PDB entry 4R17 | X-ray diffraction, 2.10 A resolution | chains F and G of the 28 polymer chains in the assembly

[Chain F]
Name: Proteasome subunit alpha type-7
Source organism: Saccharomyces cerevisiae S288c
Notes: EC 3.4.25.1
Reference sequence: P21242 (PSA7_YEAST); residues -3 to 284 here correspond to UniProt positions 1-288 (UniProt number = residue number + 4)
Sequence (288 residues; each row starts with the number of its first residue; numbers below 1 keep their minus sign (Met-3 is residue -3)):
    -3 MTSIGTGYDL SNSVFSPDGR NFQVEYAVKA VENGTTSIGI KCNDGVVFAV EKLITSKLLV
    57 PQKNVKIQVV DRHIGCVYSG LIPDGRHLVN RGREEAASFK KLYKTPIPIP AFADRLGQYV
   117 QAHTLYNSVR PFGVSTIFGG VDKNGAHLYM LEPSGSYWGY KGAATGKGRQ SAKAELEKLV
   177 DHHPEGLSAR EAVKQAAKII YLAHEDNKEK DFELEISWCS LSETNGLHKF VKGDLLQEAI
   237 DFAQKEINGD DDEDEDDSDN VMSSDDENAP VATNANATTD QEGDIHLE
Not modelled in the structure: -3 to 1, 245-284
Swiss-Prot annotation at these positions:
  - modified residue: Thr-2 (N-acetylthreonine)

[Chain G]
Name: Proteasome subunit alpha type-1
Source organism: Saccharomyces cerevisiae S288c
Notes: EC 3.4.25.1
Reference sequence: P21243 (PSA1_YEAST); residues -8 to 243 here correspond to UniProt positions 1-252 (UniProt number = residue number + 9)
Sequence (252 residues; numbered -8 to 243; the number before each row is that of its first residue; numbers below 1 keep their minus sign (Met-8 is residue -8)):
    -8 MSGAAAASAA GYDRHITIFS PEGRLYQVEY AFKATNQTNI NSLAVRGKDC TVVISQKKVP
    52 DKLLDPTTVS YIFCISRTIG MVVNGPIPDA RNAALRAKAE AAEFRYKYGY DMPCDVLAKR
   112 MANLSQIYTQ RAYMRPLGVI LTFVSVDEEL GPSIYKTDPA GYYVGYKATA TGPKQQEITT
   172 NLENHFKKSK IDHINEESWE KVVEFAITHM IDALGTEFSK NDLEVGVATK DKFFTLSAEN
   232 IEERLVAIAE QD
Not modelled in the structure: -8 to 1, 243
Metal / ion sites: Mg2+: Thr8, Tyr119, Arg122, Met125

[How chain F and chain G interact]
Residue-residue contacts (61):
  Thr2(F) - His6(G)
  Gly3(F) - His6(G)
  Tyr4(F) - Arg5(G)
  Tyr4(F) - His6(G)
  Tyr4(F) - Tyr21(G)
  Ser9(F) - Arg126(G)
  Val10(F) - His6(G)
  Val10(F) - Gln18(G)
  Phe11(F) - Gln18(G)  hydrogen bond (backbone-side chain)
  Phe11(F) - Tyr21(G)
  Phe11(F) - Ala22(G)  hydrophobic
  Phe11(F) - Ala25(G)  hydrophobic
  Phe11(F) - Arg126(G)
  Phe11(F) - Pro127(G)
  Ser12(F) - Tyr21(G)
  Pro13(F) - Tyr21(G)
  Pro13(F) - Lys24(G)  hydrogen bond (backbone-side chain)
  Gly15(F) - Tyr21(G)
  Gly15(F) - Ala25(G)
  Lys37(F) - Asp56(G)  salt bridge
  Asp110(F) - Arg82(G)
  Gln114(F) - Arg82(G)  hydrogen bond (side chain-backbone)
  Gln114(F) - Asn83(G)
  Gln114(F) - Leu86(G)
  Gln117(F) - Pro79(G)
  Gln117(F) - Asp80(G)
  Gln117(F) - Asn83(G)  hydrogen bond
  Gln117(F) - Arg126(G)
  Thr120(F) - Arg126(G)  hydrogen bond (backbone-side chain)
  Leu121(F) - Tyr124(G)
  Leu121(F) - Arg126(G)
  Leu121(F) - Leu128(G)  hydrophobic
  Tyr122(F) - Tyr124(G)
  Tyr122(F) - Met125(G)  hydrophobic
  Ser150(F) - Pro79(G)
  Gly151(F) - Pro79(G)
  Ser152(F) - Ile78(G)
  Ser152(F) - Pro79(G)
  Tyr153(F) - Arg82(G)  hydrogen bond (backbone-side chain)
  Trp154(F) - Leu55(G)  hydrophobic
  Trp154(F) - Thr59(G)
  Trp154(F) - Val60(G)  hydrophobic
  Trp154(F) - Ser61(G)
  Trp154(F) - Tyr62(G)
  Trp154(F) - Ile78(G)  hydrophobic
  Trp154(F) - Arg82(G)
  Gly155(F) - Leu55(G)
  Gly155(F) - Asp56(G)  hydrogen bond (backbone-backbone)
  Gly155(F) - Thr59(G)  hydrogen bond (backbone-side chain)
  Tyr156(F) - Leu54(G)
  Tyr156(F) - Leu55(G)  hydrophobic
  Tyr156(F) - Asp56(G)
  Lys157(F) - Lys53(G)
  Lys157(F) - Leu54(G)  hydrogen bond (backbone-backbone)
  Lys157(F) - Leu55(G)
  Gly158(F) - Leu54(G)
  Leu172(F) - Leu54(G)  hydrophobic
  Glu173(F) - Lys53(G)
  Glu173(F) - Leu54(G)
  Val176(F) - Leu54(G)  hydrophobic
  Asp177(F) - Lys53(G)  salt bridge
Interface residues without a listed pair, chain F (32 interface residues in all): Asp14, Tyr145, Lys169
Interface residues without a listed pair, chain G (28 interface residues in all): Asp52, Gly129

[In short]
Chain F and chain G form an interface of 32 and 28 residues respectively, with 9 hydrogen bonds and 2 salt
bridges. Among the polar pairs are Lys37(F)-Asp56(G), Asp177(F)-Lys53(G) and Phe11(F)-Gln18(G). The Mg2+ site
is built by Thr8(G), Tyr119(G), Arg122(G) and Met125(G).
Chain F is Proteasome subunit alpha type-7 and chain G is Proteasome subunit alpha type-1, both from
Saccharomyces cerevisiae S288c; the structure, Ligand-induced aziridine-formation at subunit beta5 of the
yeast 20S proteasome, was determined by X-ray diffraction, deposited together with 4R18.
